PDB entry 4FQY | X-ray diffraction, 5.25 A resolution (low resolution: residue-level contacts below are approximate; hydrogen-bond / salt-bridge calls are withheld) | chains H and L of the 4 polymer chains in the assembly

== Chain H ==
Protein: Antibody CR9114 heavy chain
Source organism: Homo sapiens
Notes: fragment: Fab; antibody fragment or engineered binder
Chain sequence (224 residues; numbered 1 to 216 plus 8 insertion-coded residues; the number before each row is that of its first residue; a row labelled like 82A-82C holds insertion residues (82A, then the next letters in order)):
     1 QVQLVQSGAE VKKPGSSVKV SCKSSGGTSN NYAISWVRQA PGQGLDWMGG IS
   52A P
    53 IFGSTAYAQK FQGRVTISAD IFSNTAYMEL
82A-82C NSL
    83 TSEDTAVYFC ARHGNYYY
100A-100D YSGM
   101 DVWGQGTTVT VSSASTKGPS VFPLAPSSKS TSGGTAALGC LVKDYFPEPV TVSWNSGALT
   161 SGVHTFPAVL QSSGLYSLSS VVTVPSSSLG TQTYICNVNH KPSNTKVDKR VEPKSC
Disordered / not traced: 112-113, 127-132, 214-216
Disulfides: Cys22-Cys92, Cys140-Cys196

== Chain L ==
Protein: Antibody CR9114 light chain
Source organism: Homo sapiens
Notes: antibody fragment or engineered binder
Chain sequence (216 residues; row label = number of the first residue in the row; note: 1 number in that range is skipped by the numbering (no residue carries it; nothing is unmodelled there); a row labelled like 27A-27B holds insertion residues (27A, then the next letters in order)):
     1 QSALTQPPA
    11 VSGTPGQRVT ISCSGSD
27A-27B SN
    28 IGRRSVNWYQ QFPGTAPKLL IYSNDQRPSV VPDRFSGSKS GTSASLAISG LQSEDEAEYY
    88 CAAWDDSL
95A-95B KG
    96 AVFGGGTQLT V
  106A L
   107 GQPKAAPSVT LFPPSSEELQ ANKATLVCLI SDFYPGAVTV AWKADSSPVK AGVETTTPSK
   167 QSNNKYAASS YLSLTPEQWK SHRSYSCQVT HEGSTVEKTV APTECS
Disordered / not traced: 1, 107-108, 209-212
Disulfides: Cys23-Cys88, Cys134-Cys193

== How chain H and chain L interact ==
Residue-residue contacts - 59 pairs, chain H then chain L:
  Gln39(H) - Gln38(L)
  Gln39(H) - Tyr87(L)
  Gln43(H) - Tyr87(L)
  Gly44(H) - Tyr87(L)
  Leu45(H) - Pro44(L)
  Leu45(H) - Tyr87(L)
  Leu45(H) - Phe98(L)
  Trp47(H) - Trp91(L)
  Trp47(H) - Gly95B(L)
  Trp47(H) - Ala96(L)
  Trp47(H) - Phe98(L)
  Gln61(H) - Ser94(L)
  Gln61(H) - Leu95(L)
  Phe91(H) - Gln38(L)
  Phe91(H) - Ala43(L)
  Tyr100(H) - Trp91(L)
  Tyr100A(H) - Arg31(L)
  Tyr100A(H) - Asn34(L)
  Tyr100A(H) - Trp91(L)
  Gly100C(H) - Asn34(L)
  Gly100C(H) - Tyr36(L)
  Gly100C(H) - Leu46(L)
  Met100D(H) - Tyr36(L)
  Met100D(H) - Leu46(L)
  Met100D(H) - Phe98(L)
  Asp101(H) - Leu46(L)
  Trp103(H) - Tyr36(L)
  Trp103(H) - Ala43(L)
  Trp103(H) - Pro44(L)
  Gly104(H) - Ala43(L)
  Phe122(H) - Ser121(L)
  Phe122(H) - Glu123(L)
  Phe122(H) - Glu124(L)
  Pro123(H) - Ser121(L)
  Pro123(H) - Glu123(L)
  Leu124(H) - Phe118(L)
  Ala125(H) - Phe118(L)
  Ala137(H) - Phe118(L)
  Leu141(H) - Tyr177(L)
  Lys143(H) - Glu124(L)
  Lys143(H) - Lys129(L)
  Lys143(H) - Thr131(L)
  His164(H) - Gln167(L)
  His164(H) - Ala173(L)
  Phe166(H) - Leu135(L)
  Phe166(H) - Ile136(L)
  Phe166(H) - Ala174(L)
  Pro167(H) - Thr162(L)
  Pro167(H) - Ser165(L)
  Pro167(H) - Ser175(L)
  Ala168(H) - Thr162(L)
  Val169(H) - Thr162(L)
  Val169(H) - Tyr177(L)
  Gln171(H) - Glu160(L)
  Ser172(H) - Glu160(L)
  Leu178(H) - Tyr177(L)
  Ser179(H) - Val133(L)
  Ser179(H) - Tyr177(L)
  Val181(H) - Leu135(L)
Also at the interface, not in a pair above, chain H (38 interface residues in all): Val37, Asp46, Tyr59, Ser100B, Leu138, Gly139, Ser177
Also at the interface, not in a pair above, chain L (38 interface residues in all): Thr42, Tyr49, Lys95A, Gly100, Thr116, Ser137, Thr161

== In short ==
The chain H/chain L interface involves 38 residues from each chain.
Here chain H is Antibody CR9114 heavy chain and chain L is Antibody CR9114 light chain, both from Homo
sapiens. Entry 4FQY (Crystal structure of broadly neutralizing antibody CR9114 bound to H3 influenza
hemagglutinin) was determined by X-ray diffraction, deposited together with 4FQH, 4FQI, 4FQJ, 4FQK, 4FQM and
4FQV.
